PDB entry 6ZBV | X-ray diffraction, 3.40 A resolution | chains A and B

[Chain A]
Molecule: Sodium- and chloride-dependent glycine transporter 1
Source organism: Homo sapiens
UniProt: P48067 (SC6A9_HUMAN); numbering as in UniProt; present here: 91-239, 257-684
Amino-acid sequence (577 residues; each row starts with the number of its first residue; note: 17 numbers in that range are skipped by the numbering (no residue carries them; nothing is unmodelled there)):
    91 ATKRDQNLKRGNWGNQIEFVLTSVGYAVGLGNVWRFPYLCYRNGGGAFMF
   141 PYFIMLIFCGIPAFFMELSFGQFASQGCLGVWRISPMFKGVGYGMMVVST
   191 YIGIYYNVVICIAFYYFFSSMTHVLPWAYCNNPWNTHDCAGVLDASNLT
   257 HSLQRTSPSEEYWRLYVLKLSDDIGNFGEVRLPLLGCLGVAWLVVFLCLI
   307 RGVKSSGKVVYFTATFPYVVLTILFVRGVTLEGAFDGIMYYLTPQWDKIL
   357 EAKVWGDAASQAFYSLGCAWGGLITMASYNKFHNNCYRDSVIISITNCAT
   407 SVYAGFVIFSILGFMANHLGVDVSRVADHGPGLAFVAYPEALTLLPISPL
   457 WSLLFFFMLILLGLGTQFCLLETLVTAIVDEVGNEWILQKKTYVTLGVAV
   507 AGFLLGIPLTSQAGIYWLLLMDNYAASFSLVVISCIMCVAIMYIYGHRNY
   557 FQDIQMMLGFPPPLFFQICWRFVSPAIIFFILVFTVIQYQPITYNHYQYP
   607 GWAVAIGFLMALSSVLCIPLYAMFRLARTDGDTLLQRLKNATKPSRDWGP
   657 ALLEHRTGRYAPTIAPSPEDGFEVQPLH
Disordered / not traced: 91-99, 235-237, 309-314, 665-684
Construct notes: engineered mutation Ala153 (Leu in P48067), Ala297 (Ser in P48067), Ala368 (Ile in P48067), Ala633 (Cys in P48067)
UniProt features mapped onto this chain:
  - modified residue: Ser673 (Phosphoserine)
  - natural variant: Ser407 (S407G: In GCENSG)
Disulfide bonds: Cys220-Cys229
Ligand contacts: QET ([5-fluoranyl-6-(oxan-4-yloxy)-1,3-dihydroisoindol-2-yl]-[5-methylsulfonyl-2-[2,2,3,3,3-pentakis(fluoranyl)propoxy]phenyl]methanone): Tyr116, Ala117, Val118, Gly119, Leu120, Gly121, Asn122, Phe154, Leu158, Tyr196, Tyr370, Ser371, Leu372, Gly373, Trp376, Gly378, Leu379, Met382, Ala383, Asn386, Ile399, Asn403, Gly471, Thr472, Cys475, Leu476, Thr479
From the paper describing this entry:
  - binding site for QET: Tyr116, Leu120, Gly121, Tyr196, Gly373, Trp376, Leu379, Met382, Asn386, Thr472
  - contacts within the chain: Arg125-Asp528, Ile192-Trp376 (hydrophobic contact)
  - mutagenesis - L120A, I192A, Y196A, G373A, W376A, L379A, T472A: abolished binding to QET
  - mutagenesis - I192A: increased stability
  - mutagenesis - G121A, M382A: decreased binding to QET
  - specificity-determining residues: Gly373, Met382 (proposed by the authors, not directly observed)
  - conformationally variable residues (domain motion): Trp103, Tyr385

[Chain B]
Molecule: Sybody Sb_GlyT1#7
Notes: antibody fragment or engineered binder
Amino-acid sequence (120 residues; each row starts with the number of its first residue):
     1 QVQLVESGGGLVQAGGSLRLSCAASGFPVYAYEMYWYRQAPGKEREWVAA
    51 ISSSGTWAGYADSVKGRFTISRDNAKNTVYLQMNSLKPEDTAVYYCNVKD
   101 WGASWAYYDYWGQGTQVTVS
Disulfide bonds: Cys22-Cys96

[Chain A / chain B interface]
Pairs across the interface - 39 pairs, chain A then chain B:
  Thr212(A) - Trp105(B)  hydrogen bond (backbone-side chain)
  His213(A) - Ser104(B)
  His213(A) - Trp105(B)
  Val214(A) - Gly102(B)
  Val214(A) - Ala103(B)
  Leu215(A) - Ala103(B)  hydrogen bond (backbone-backbone)
  Ala218(A) - Ala103(B)  hydrophobic
  Tyr219(A) - Gly102(B)  hydrogen bond (side chain-backbone)
  Val232(A) - Pro28(B)
  Val232(A) - Ala31(B)
  Leu233(A) - Pro28(B)
  Leu233(A) - Tyr32(B)  hydrogen bond (backbone-side chain)
  Leu233(A) - Asp100(B)
  Leu233(A) - Gly102(B)
  Leu233(A) - Ala103(B)
  Asp234(A) - Pro28(B)
  Arg333(A) - Glu33(B)  salt bridge
  Val335(A) - Thr56(B)
  Thr336(A) - Ser52(B)
  Thr336(A) - Ser53(B)
  Thr336(A) - Ser54(B)  hydrogen bond (backbone-backbone)
  Leu337(A) - Ser53(B)
  Leu337(A) - Ser54(B)
  Glu338(A) - Tyr30(B)
  Glu338(A) - Ser53(B)  hydrogen bond (backbone-side chain)
  Glu338(A) - Ser54(B)
  Glu338(A) - Asn74(B)  hydrogen bond
  Phe420(A) - Ala31(B)  hydrophobic
  Asn423(A) - Tyr30(B)
  His424(A) - Tyr30(B)  hydrogen bond
  Leu450(A) - Ala31(B)
  Pro452(A) - Trp101(B)
  Ile453(A) - Trp101(B)
  Ile453(A) - Ser104(B)
  Ser454(A) - Ala103(B)
  Ser454(A) - Ser104(B)
  Pro455(A) - Ala103(B)
  Pro455(A) - Ser104(B)
  Pro455(A) - Trp105(B)
Also at the interface, not in a pair above, chain A (26 interface residues in all): Gly231, Thr449, Leu456, Leu459
Also at the interface, not in a pair above, chain B (17 interface residues in all): Trp57

[Summary]
Chain A and chain B form an interface of 26 and 17 residues respectively; the contacts include 8 hydrogen
bonds and 1 salt bridge. Polar pairs include Arg333(A)-Glu33(B), Thr212(A)-Trp105(B) and Tyr219(A)-Gly102(B).
From the paper: a binding site for QET at Tyr116(A), Leu120(A) and Gly121(A) among others; L120A, I192A and
Y196A of chain A, among others, abolish binding to QET; 9 substitutions were tested in all.
Chain A is Sodium- and chloride-dependent glycine transporter 1 (Homo sapiens) and chain B is Sybody
Sb_GlyT1#7; the structure, Inward-open structure of human glycine transporter 1 in complex with a
benzoylisoindoline inhibitor and sybody Sb_GlyT1#7, was determined by X-ray diffraction, deposited together
with 6ZPL.
